1S5T - chains A and B; structure by X-ray diffraction, 2.30 A resolution.

[Chain A (and B)]
Molecule: Dihydrodipicolinate synthase
Source organism: Escherichia coli
Notes: EC 4.2.1.52; chain B of this document is another copy of the same molecule, construct and numbering; everything in this record applies to it too
UniProt: P0A6L2 (DAPA_ECOLI); residue numbers follow UniProt; this construct covers 1-292
Sequence (292 residues; numbered 1 to 292; the number before each row is that of its first residue):
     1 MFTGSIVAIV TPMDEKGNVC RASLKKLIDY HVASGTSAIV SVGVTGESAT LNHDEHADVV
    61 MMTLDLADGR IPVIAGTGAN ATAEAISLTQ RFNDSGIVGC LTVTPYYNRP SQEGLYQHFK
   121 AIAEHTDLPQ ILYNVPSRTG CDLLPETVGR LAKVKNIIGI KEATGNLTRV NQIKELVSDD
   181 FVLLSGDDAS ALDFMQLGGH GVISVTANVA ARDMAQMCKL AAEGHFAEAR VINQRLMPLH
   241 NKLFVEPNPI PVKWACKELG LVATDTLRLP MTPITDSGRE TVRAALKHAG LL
Differences from the reference sequence: engineered mutation V44 (Thr in P0A6L2)
Swiss-Prot annotation at these positions:
  - active site: Y133 (Proton donor/acceptor), K161 (Schiff-base intermediate with substrate)
  - binding site (pyruvate): T45, I203
  - site: A49 (L-lysine inhibitor binding), N80 (L-lysine inhibitor binding), E84 (L-lysine inhibitor binding), Y106 (L-lysine inhibitor binding), Y107 (Part of a proton relay during catalysis)
  - mutagenesis: Y107 (Y107F: Reduced kcat by 90%; Y107W: Reduced activity by 95%. Reduced affinity for both substrates. Exists as a mixture of monomer, dimer and tetramer in solution ...), Y133 (Y133F: Reduced kcat by 99.7%. Reduced affinity for both substrates), R138 (R138A/H: Strongly increased KM for L-aspartate 4-semialdehyde. No effect on KM for pyruvate. Reduced activity by 99.7%), K161 (K161A: 0.1% of wild-type activity. 3-fold decrease in affinity for pyruvate, and 2-fold decrease in that for (S)-ASA; K161R: 0.35% of wild-type activity ...), L197 (L197Y/D: 1.4 to 2.5% of wild-type activity. Decrease in affinity for pyruvate, but nearly no change in that for (S)-ASA. Exists as a dimer in solution)

[Chain A / chain B interface]
No residue of chain A is in contact with chain B in this assembly.

[In short]
Chain A and chain B make no direct contact in this assembly. UniProt lists active-site residues Y133(A) and
K161(A), pyruvate-binding residues T45(A) and I203(A) and 5 mutagenesis sites on chain A.
Both chains are Dihydrodipicolinate synthase (Escherichia coli). Entry 1S5T (Crystal Structure Analysis of a
mutant of DIHYDRODIPICOLINATE SYNTHASE--residue thr44 to val44) was determined by X-ray diffraction (same
publication as 1S5V and 1S5W).
